PDB entry 9PBA | electron microscopy, 3.47 A resolution | chains A and B of the 12 polymer chains in the assembly

# Chain A (and B)
Name: Vesicle-fusing ATPase
From: Cricetulus griseus
Notes: EC 3.6.4.6; chain B of this document is another copy of the same molecule, construct and numbering; everything in this record applies to it too
UniProt: P18708 (NSF_CRIGR); residues 1-744 here = UniProt positions 1-744
Sequence (747 residues; numbered -2 to 744; the number before each row is that of its first residue; numbers below 1 keep their minus sign (Gly-2 is residue -2)):
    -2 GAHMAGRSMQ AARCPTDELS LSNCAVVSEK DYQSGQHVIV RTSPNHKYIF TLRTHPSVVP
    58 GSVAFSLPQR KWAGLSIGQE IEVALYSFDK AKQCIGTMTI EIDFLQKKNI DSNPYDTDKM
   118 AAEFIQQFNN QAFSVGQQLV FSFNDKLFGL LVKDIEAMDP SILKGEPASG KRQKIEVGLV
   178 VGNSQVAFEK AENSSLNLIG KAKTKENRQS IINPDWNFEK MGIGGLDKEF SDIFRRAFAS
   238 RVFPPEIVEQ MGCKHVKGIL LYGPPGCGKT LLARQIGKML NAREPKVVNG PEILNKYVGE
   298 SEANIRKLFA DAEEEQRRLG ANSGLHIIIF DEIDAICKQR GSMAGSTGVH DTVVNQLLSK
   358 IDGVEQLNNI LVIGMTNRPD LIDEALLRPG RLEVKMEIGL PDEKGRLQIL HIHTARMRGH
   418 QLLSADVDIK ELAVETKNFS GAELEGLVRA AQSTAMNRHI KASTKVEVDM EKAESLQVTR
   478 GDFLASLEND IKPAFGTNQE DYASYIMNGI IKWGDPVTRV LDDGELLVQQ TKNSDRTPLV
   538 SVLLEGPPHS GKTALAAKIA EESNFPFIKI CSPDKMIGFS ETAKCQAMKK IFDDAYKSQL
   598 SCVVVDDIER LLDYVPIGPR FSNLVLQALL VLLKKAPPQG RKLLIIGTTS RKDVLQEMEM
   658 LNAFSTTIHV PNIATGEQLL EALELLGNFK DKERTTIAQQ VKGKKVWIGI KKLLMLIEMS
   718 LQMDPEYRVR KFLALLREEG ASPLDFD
Unresolved in the structure: -2 to 202, 459-471, 741-744 (chain B: -2 to 0, 156-169, 741-744)
Construct notes: expression tag (-2 to 0)
Small-molecule neighbours:
  - ADP (adenosine-5'-diphosphate): Gly219, Ile220, Gly221, Pro261, Pro262, Gly263, Cys264, Gly265, Lys266, Thr267, Leu268, Ile406, His410, Gly438, Ala439, Glu442
  - ATP (adenosine-5'-triphosphate), molecule 1: Asp359, Arg385, Arg388
  - ATP, molecule 2: Met504, Asn505, Gly506, Ile507, Ile508, Trp510, Val514, Pro545, His546, Ser547, Gly548, Lys549, Thr550, Ala551, Leu552, Ser647, Ile707, Lys708
Swiss-Prot annotation at these positions:
  - binding site (ATP): Asn505 to Trp510, Pro545 to Leu552
  - binding site (Mg(2+)): Thr550
  - modified residue: Lys105 (N6-acetyllysine), Ser207 (Phosphoserine), Tyr259 (Phosphotyrosine), Ser569 (Phosphoserine)
Reported in the primary citation:
  - post-translational modification sites: Ser207 (citing earlier work)

# Chain A / chain B interface
Contacting residue pairs - 73 pairs, chain A then chain B:
  Ile209(A) - Val463(B)  hydrophobic
  Trp213(A) - Ser460(B)
  Trp213(A) - Thr461(B)
  Trp213(A) - Lys462(B)
  Asn214(A) - Thr461(B)
  Phe215(A) - Thr461(B)
  Arg232(A) - Thr451(B)  hydrogen bond
  Arg232(A) - Asn454(B)
  Arg232(A) - Asp487(B)  salt bridge
  Ala236(A) - Met453(B)
  Ser237(A) - Met453(B)
  Val239(A) - Ile457(B)  hydrophobic
  Ile244(A) - Leu473(B)  hydrophobic
  Glu246(A) - Arg413(B)  salt bridge
  Gln247(A) - Arg413(B)
  Gln247(A) - His417(B)
  Met248(A) - Met414(B)
  Met248(A) - Leu419(B)  hydrophobic
  Met248(A) - Met453(B)  hydrophobic
  Cys250(A) - Gln449(B)
  Lys251(A) - Arg446(B)
  His252(A) - Arg446(B)
  Tyr294(A) - Lys293(B)
  Val295(A) - Asn292(B)
  Val295(A) - Lys293(B)
  Glu297(A) - Lys293(B)
  Arg337(A) - Asn374(B)
  Arg337(A) - Arg375(B)  hydrogen bond (backbone-side chain)
  Gly338(A) - Arg375(B)  hydrogen bond (backbone-side chain)
  Ser339(A) - Leu378(B)
  Met340(A) - Lys586(B)  hydrogen bond
  Ser343(A) - Gln583(B)
  Thr344(A) - Leu378(B)
  Asn352(A) - Ala332(B)
  Gln353(A) - Asn286(B)  hydrogen bond (side chain-backbone)
  Gln353(A) - Pro288(B)
  Ser356(A) - Asn286(B)  hydrogen bond (backbone-side chain)
  Ser356(A) - Glu329(B)
  Gly360(A) - Thr267(B)
  Gly360(A) - Arg271(B)
  Val361(A) - Thr267(B)
  Val361(A) - Arg271(B)
  Val361(A) - Asp328(B)
  Glu381(A) - Lys587(B)  salt bridge
  Arg385(A) - Ala439(B)
  Pro386(A) - Glu440(B)
  Pro386(A) - Arg446(B)
  Glu390(A) - Arg446(B)  salt bridge
  Gln527(A) - Met716(B)
  Gln527(A) - Gln719(B)
  Ser531(A) - Glu715(B)  hydrogen bond
  Arg533(A) - Leu683(B)
  Arg533(A) - Asn685(B)  hydrogen bond
  Arg533(A) - Glu715(B)  salt bridge
  Thr534(A) - Glu715(B)
  Lys586(A) - Ile574(B)
  Pro616(A) - Ile614(B)  hydrophobic
  Phe618(A) - Arg617(B)
  Asn620(A) - Asp610(B)
  Asn620(A) - Val612(B)
  Leu621(A) - Phe576(B)
  Gln624(A) - Arg607(B)  hydrogen bond
  Gln624(A) - Asp610(B)
  Gln624(A) - Tyr611(B)  hydrogen bond (side chain-backbone)
  Val628(A) - Asp571(B)
  Val628(A) - Ile574(B)  hydrophobic
  Val628(A) - Arg607(B)
  Leu629(A) - Ile574(B)  hydrophobic
  Lys632(A) - Asp571(B)
  Glu654(A) - Pro613(B)
  Glu654(A) - Ile614(B)
  Glu656(A) - Arg648(B)  salt bridge
  Thr663(A) - Met716(B)
Also at the interface, not in a pair above, chain A (69 interface residues in all): Phe231, Arg233, Phe240, Gly249, Gly296, Glu299, Arg303, Gln336, Asp348, Thr349, Lys357, Gln363, Ala382, Gln526, Leu623, Ala625, Leu627, Met655, Asn659, Ser662
Also at the interface, not in a pair above, chain B (64 interface residues in all): Pro262, Gly263, Gly287, Glu289, Leu291, Lys335, Glu442, Ala447, Ser450, Asn505, His546, Pro570, Gly575, Lys709, Met712

# Overview
69 residues of chain A and 64 residues of chain B are in contact; the contacts include 10 hydrogen bonds and 6
salt bridges. Polar pairs include Arg232(A)-Asp487(B), Glu246(A)-Arg413(B) and Glu381(A)-Lys587(B). Ligands of
chain A: ADP and ATP. The paper reports a modification site at Ser207(A).
Both chains are Vesicle-fusing ATPase (Cricetulus griseus). Entry 9PBA (21bin20S complex (NSF-alphaSNAP-2:1
syntaxin-1a:SNAP-25), non-hydrolyzing, class 9) was determined by electron microscopy (same publication as
9OJR, 9OJU, 9OJZ, 9OK3, 9OK5, 9OKC and 17 further entries).
